PDB entry 8PI7 | X-ray diffraction, 3.20 A resolution | chains F and B of the 4 polymer chains in the assembly

[Chain F]
Molecule: Chains: F
Notes: engineered mutation(s): NM_175914.5 c.-169C>T (g.42984276)
Sequence (21 nucleotides; row label = number of the first residue in the row):
   401 ATACATTAAA GAGTAACCAG T

[Chain B]
Molecule: Hepatocyte nuclear factor 1-alpha
Organism: Homo sapiens
UniProt: P20823 (HNF1A_HUMAN); numbering as in UniProt (aligned over 83-279)
Sequence (198 residues; numbered 82 to 279; the number before each row is that of its first residue):
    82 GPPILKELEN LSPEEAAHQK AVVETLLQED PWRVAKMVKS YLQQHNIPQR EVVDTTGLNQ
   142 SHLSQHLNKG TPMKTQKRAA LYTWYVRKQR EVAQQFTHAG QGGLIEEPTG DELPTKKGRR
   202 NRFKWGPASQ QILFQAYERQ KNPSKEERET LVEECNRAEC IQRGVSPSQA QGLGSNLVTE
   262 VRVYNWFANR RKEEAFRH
Unresolved in the structure: 82-89, 181-200, 277-279
Construct notes: expression tag (82)
Reported in the primary citation:
  - conformationally variable residues (order/disorder transition): Asn266, Lys273

[How chain F and chain B interact]
Contacting residue pairs (26):
  DA401(F) - Arg229(B)  hydrogen bond to the phosphate
  DA401(F) - Tyr265(B)  sugar contact
  DT402(F) - Asn223(B)  phosphate contact
  DT402(F) - Arg229(B)  salt bridge to the phosphate
  DT402(F) - Tyr265(B)  base contact
  DT402(F) - Arg272(B)  sugar contact
  DA403(F) - Asn223(B)  phosphate contact
  DA403(F) - Arg272(B)  salt bridge to the phosphate
  DC404(F) - Lys273(B)  base contact
  DA405(F) - Lys273(B)  hydrogen bond to the base
  DA408(F) - Arg203(B)  base contact
  DA409(F) - Arg203(B)  sugar contact
  DA410(F) - Pro129(B)  phosphate contact
  DA410(F) - Arg131(B)  salt bridge to the phosphate
  DG411(F) - Pro129(B)  phosphate contact
  DG411(F) - Gln130(B)  hydrogen bond to the phosphate
  DG411(F) - Arg131(B)  hydrogen bond to the phosphate
  DG411(F) - Gln141(B)  base contact
  DA412(F) - Gln130(B)  hydrogen bond to the phosphate
  DA412(F) - Gln141(B)  hydrogen bond to the base
  DA412(F) - Ser145(B)  hydrogen bond to the phosphate
  DA412(F) - Asn149(B)  hydrogen bond to the phosphate
  DG413(F) - Ser142(B)  hydrogen bond to the base
  DG413(F) - Lys150(B)  salt bridge to the phosphate
  DT414(F) - Ser142(B)  base contact
  DT414(F) - Gln146(B)  hydrogen bond to the base
Also at the interface, not in a pair above, chain F (13 interface residues in all): DT406

[In short]
13 residues of chain F and 15 residues of chain B are in contact; the contacts include 10 hydrogen bonds and 4
salt bridges. Among the polar pairs are DA405(F)-Lys273(B), DA412(F)-Gln141(B) and DG413(F)-Ser142(B). The
paper reports conformational variability at Asn266(B) and Lys273(B).
Chain F is Chains: F and chain B is Hepatocyte nuclear factor 1-alpha (Homo sapiens); the structure, DNA
binding domain of HNF-1A bound to P2-HNF4A promoter DNA variant (P2 -169C>T), was determined by X-ray
diffraction, deposited together with 8PI8, 8PI9 and 8PIA.
